7WGQ - chains A and B; structure by X-ray diffraction, 2.43 A resolution.

Chain A:
Protein: Isoform 1 of Peroxisome proliferator-activated receptor gamma
Source organism: Homo sapiens
Reference sequence: P37231-2 (PPARG-2_HUMAN); residues 203-477 here = UniProt positions 203-477
Amino-acid sequence (279 residues; numbered 199 to 477; the number before each row is that of its first residue):
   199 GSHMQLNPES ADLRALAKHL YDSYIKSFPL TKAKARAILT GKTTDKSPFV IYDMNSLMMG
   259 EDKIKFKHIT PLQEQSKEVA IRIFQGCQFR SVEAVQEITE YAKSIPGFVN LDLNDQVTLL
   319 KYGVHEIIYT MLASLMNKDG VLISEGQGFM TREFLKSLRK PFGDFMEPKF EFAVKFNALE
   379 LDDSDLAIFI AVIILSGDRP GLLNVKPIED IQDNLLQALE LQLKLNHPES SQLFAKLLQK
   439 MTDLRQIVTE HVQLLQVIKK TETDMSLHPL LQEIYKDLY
Disordered / not traced: 199-200
Differences from the reference sequence: expression tag (199-202)
Ligand contacts: P7F ((2R)-2-[3-[[1,3-benzoxazol-2-yl-[3-(4-methoxyphenoxy)propyl]amino]methyl]phenoxy]butanoic acid): Leu255, Glu259, Phe264, His266, Arg280, Ile281, Phe282, Gly284, Cys285, Gln286, Arg288, Ser289, Ala292, His323, Ile326, Tyr327, Met329, Leu330, Leu333, Ile341, Met348, Phe363, Met364, Lys367, His449, Leu453, Leu465, Leu469, Tyr473
Reported in the primary citation:
  - binding site for P7F: Ser289, His323, His449, Tyr473

Chain B:
Protein: 15-meric peptide from Nuclear receptor coactivator 1
Notes: EC 2.3.1.48
Reference sequence: Q15788 (NCOA1_HUMAN); residues 600-614 here correspond to UniProt positions 683-697 (UniProt number = residue number + 83)
Amino-acid sequence (15 residues; row label = number of the first residue in the row):
   600 LTERHKILHR LLQEG
Disordered / not traced: 600-602, 613-614

Interface between chain A and chain B:
Pairs across the interface - 19 pairs, chain A then chain B:
  Gln294(A) - Leu610(B)
  Lys301(A) - Leu610(B)  hydrogen bond (side chain-backbone)
  Lys301(A) - Leu611(B)  hydrogen bond (side chain-backbone)
  Lys301(A) - Gln612(B)
  Leu311(A) - His608(B)
  Leu311(A) - Leu611(B)  hydrophobic
  Leu311(A) - Gln612(B)
  Gln314(A) - Leu611(B)
  Val315(A) - Arg603(B)
  Val315(A) - His604(B)
  Val315(A) - His608(B)
  Leu318(A) - Leu611(B)  hydrophobic
  Lys319(A) - His604(B)
  Pro467(A) - Ile606(B)
  Leu468(A) - Ile606(B)  hydrophobic
  Glu471(A) - His604(B)
  Glu471(A) - Lys605(B)  hydrogen bond (side chain-backbone)
  Glu471(A) - Ile606(B)  hydrogen bond (side chain-backbone)
  Glu471(A) - Leu607(B)  hydrogen bond (side chain-backbone)
Other interface residues (no listed pair), chain A (15 interface residues in all): Val293, Thr297, Phe306, Asn312, Ile472

In short:
The interface between chain A and chain B involves 15 residues on one side and 9 on the other, with 5 hydrogen
bonds. Polar pairs include Lys301(A)-Leu610(B), Lys301(A)-Leu611(B) and Glu471(A)-Lys605(B). Chain A binds
compound P7F. From the paper: a binding site for P7F at Ser289(A), His323(A) and His449(A) among others.
Chain A is Isoform 1 of Peroxisome proliferator-activated receptor gamma (Homo sapiens) and chain B is
15-meric peptide from Nuclear receptor coactivator 1; the structure, X-ray structure of human PPAR gamma
ligand binding domain-pemafibrate co-crystals obtained by co-crystallization, was determined by X-ray
diffraction (same publication as 7WGL, 7WGN, 7WGO and 7WGP).
